PDB entry 4QJ3 | X-ray diffraction, 3.00 A resolution | chains A and B

[Chain A]
Protein: Guanine nucleotide-binding protein G(q) subunit alpha
From: Mus musculus
UniProt: P21279 (GNAQ_MOUSE); numbering as in UniProt (aligned over 7-359)
Sequence (379 residues; row label = number of the first residue in the row; numbers below 1 keep their minus sign (Met-19 is residue -19)):
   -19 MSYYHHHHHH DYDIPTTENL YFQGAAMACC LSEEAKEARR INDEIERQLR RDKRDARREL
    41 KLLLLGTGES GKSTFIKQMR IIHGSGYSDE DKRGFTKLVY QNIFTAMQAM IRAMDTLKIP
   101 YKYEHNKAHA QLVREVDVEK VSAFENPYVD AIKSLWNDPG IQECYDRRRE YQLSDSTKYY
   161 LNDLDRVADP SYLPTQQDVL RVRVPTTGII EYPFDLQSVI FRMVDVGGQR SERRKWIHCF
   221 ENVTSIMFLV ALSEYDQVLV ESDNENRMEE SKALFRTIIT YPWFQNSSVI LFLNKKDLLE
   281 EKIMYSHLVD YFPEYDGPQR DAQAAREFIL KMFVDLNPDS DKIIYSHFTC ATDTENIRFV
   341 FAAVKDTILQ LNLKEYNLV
Unresolved in the structure: -19 to 36, 353-359
Construct notes: expression tag (-19 to 6)
UniProt features mapped onto this chain:
  - region: Lys41 to Thr54 (G1 motif), Asp178 to Thr186 (G2 motif), Phe201 to Arg210 (G3 motif), Ile270 to Asp277 (G4 motif), Thr329 to Thr334 (G5 motif)
  - binding site (GTP): Ser50, Gly51, Lys52, Ser53, Thr54, Ser156, Leu180, Arg181, Arg183, Asn274, Lys275, Asp277, Ala331
  - binding site (Mg(2+)): Ser53, Thr186
  - modified residue: Gln209 (5-glutamyl histamine)
  - lipidation (S-palmitoyl cysteine): Cys9, Cys10
  - mutagenesis: Cys9 (C9S: Abolishes palmitoylation), Cys10 (C10S: Abolishes palmitoylation), His218 (H218A: Reduced ability to activate phospholipase PLCB3)
Ion coordination: Mg2+: Ser53, Thr186 (together with GDP)
Small-molecule neighbours:
  - tetrafluoroaluminate (ALF): Thr47, Gly48, Glu49, Lys52, Ser53, Arg183, Val184, Pro185, Thr186, Val206, Gly207, Gly208, Gln209
  - GDP (guanosine-5'-diphosphate): Thr47, Gly48, Glu49, Ser50, Gly51, Lys52, Ser53, Thr54, Ser154, Ser156, Leu180, Arg181, Val182, Arg183, Val184, Thr186, Asn274, Lys275, Asp277, Leu278, Thr329, Cys330, Ala331, Thr332

[Chain B]
Protein: 1-phosphatidylinositol 4,5-bisphosphate phosphodiesterase beta-3
From: Homo sapiens
Notes: EC 3.1.4.11
UniProt: Q01970 (PLCB3_HUMAN); numbering as in UniProt; present here: 10-470, 570-891
Sequence (793 residues; row label = number of the first residue in the row; note: 99 numbers in that range are skipped by the numbering (no residue carries them; nothing is unmodelled there); numbering starts at 0):
     0 MAHHHHHHGT ALQLEPPTVV ETLRRGSKFI KWDEETSSRN LVTLRVDPNG FFLYWTGPNM
    60 EVDTLDISSI RDTRTGRYAR LPKDPKIREV LGFGGPDARL EEKLMTVVSG PDPVNTVFLN
   120 FMAVQDDTAK VWSEELFKLA MNILAQNASR NTFLRKAYTK LKLQVNQDGR IPVKNILKMF
   180 SADKKRVETA LESCGLKFNR SESIRPDEFS LEIFERFLNK LCLRPDIDKI LLEIGAKGKP
   240 YLTLEQLMDF INQKQRDPRL NEVLYPPLRP SQARLLIEKY EPNQQFLERD QMSMEGFSRY
   300 LGGEENGILP LEALDLSTDM TQPLSAYFIN SSHNTYLTAG QLAGTSSVEM YRQALLWGCR
   360 CVELDVWKGR PPEEEPFITH GFTMTTEVPL RDVLEAIAET AFKTSPYPVI LSFENHVDSA
   420 KQQAKMAEYC RSIFGDALLI EPLDKYPLAP GVPLPSPQDL MGRILVKNKK R
   570 PKKPTTDEGT ASSEVNATEE MSTLVNYIEP VKFKSFEAAR KRNKCFEMSS FVETKAMEQL
   630 TKSPMEFVEY NKQQLSRIYP KGTRVDSSNY MPQLFWNVGC QLVALNFQTL DVAMQLNAGV
   690 FEYNGRSGYL LKPEFMRRPD KSFDPFTEVI VDGIVANALR VKVISGQFLS DRKVGIYVEV
   750 DMFGLPVDTR RKYRTRTSQG NSFNPVWDEE PFDFPKVVLP TLASLRIAAF EEGGKFVGHR
   810 ILPVSAIRSG YHYVCLRNEA NQPLCLPALL IYTEASDYIP DDHQDYAEAL INPIKHVSLM
   870 DQRARQLAAL IGESEAQAGQ ET
Unresolved in the structure: 0-11, 92-95, 570-581, 883-891
Construct notes: expression tag (0-9)
UniProt features mapped onto this chain:
  - active site: His332, His379
  - mutagenesis: Arg258 (R258Q: Reduced ability to promote the GTPase activity of G(q)/G(11) G alpha proteins), Asn260 (N260A: Reduced ability to promote the GTPase activity of G(q)/G(11) G alpha proteins), Tyr855 (Y855A: Abolished ability to transduce G(q)/G(11) G alpha signaling), Leu859 (L859A: Abolished ability to transduce G(q)/G(11) G alpha signaling without affecting the phospholipase activity), Asn861 (N861A: Abolished ability to transduce G(q)/G(11) G alpha signaling), Pro862 (P862A: Abolished ability to transduce G(q)/G(11) G alpha signaling), Ile863 (I863A: Abolished ability to transduce G(q)/G(11) G alpha signaling)
  - natural variant: Ala878 (A878S: In SMDCD)
Ion coordination: Ca2+: Asn333, Glu362, Asp364, Glu413
From the paper describing this entry:
  - conformationally variable residues (order/disorder transition): Thr575 to Val584

[Interface between chain A and chain B]
Contacting residue pairs (67):
  Lys41(A) - Asp721(B)  salt bridge
  Pro185(A) - Val262(B)  hydrophobic
  Pro185(A) - Leu263(B)  hydrophobic
  Thr186(A) - Asn260(B)  hydrogen bond (backbone-side chain)
  Thr187(A) - Leu263(B)
  Ile189(A) - Gly722(B)
  Ile189(A) - Val724(B)  hydrophobic
  Glu191(A) - Arg707(B)  hydrogen bond (backbone-side chain)
  Glu191(A) - Lys710(B)  salt bridge
  Glu191(A) - Gly722(B)
  Pro193(A) - Arg707(B)
  Pro193(A) - Asp709(B)
  Arg202(A) - Arg707(B)
  Arg202(A) - Asp709(B)  salt bridge
  Arg202(A) - Lys710(B)
  Gln209(A) - Asn260(B)  hydrogen bond
  Gln209(A) - Glu261(B)
  Gln209(A) - Val262(B)
  Arg210(A) - Glu261(B)
  Arg210(A) - Ile860(B)
  Arg210(A) - Asn861(B)
  Ser211(A) - Pro257(B)
  Ser211(A) - Leu259(B)  hydrogen bond (side chain-backbone)
  Ser211(A) - Asn260(B)
  Ser211(A) - Glu261(B)  hydrogen bond
  Glu212(A) - Asn260(B)  hydrogen bond
  Arg213(A) - Leu859(B)  hydrogen bond (side chain-backbone)
  Arg213(A) - Ile860(B)
  Arg213(A) - Pro862(B)
  Arg214(A) - Asp846(B)
  Arg214(A) - Ile848(B)
  Arg214(A) - Ile860(B)
  Lys215(A) - Arg258(B)  hydrogen bond (side chain-backbone)
  Lys215(A) - Val724(B)
  Lys215(A) - Asp846(B)  salt bridge
  Ile217(A) - His852(B)
  Ile217(A) - Ala856(B)  hydrophobic
  His218(A) - Ile719(B)
  His218(A) - Asp721(B)
  His218(A) - Gly722(B)  hydrogen bond (backbone-backbone)
  His218(A) - Ile723(B)  hydrogen bond (side chain-backbone)
  His218(A) - Val724(B)
  His218(A) - Ala725(B)
  His218(A) - Tyr847(B)  hydrogen bond (side chain-backbone)
  Cys219(A) - Asp721(B)
  Phe220(A) - Asp721(B)
  Glu221(A) - Asp721(B)  hydrogen bond (backbone-side chain)
  Glu241(A) - Glu261(B)
  Glu245(A) - Ile863(B)
  Glu249(A) - Ile863(B)
  Glu250(A) - Pro862(B)
  Glu250(A) - Ile863(B)
  Ala253(A) - Pro862(B)
  Ala253(A) - Ile863(B)
  Ala253(A) - Val866(B)
  Leu254(A) - Leu859(B)
  Leu254(A) - Pro862(B)
  Thr257(A) - Ala858(B)
  Thr257(A) - His865(B)
  Thr257(A) - Val866(B)
  Ile258(A) - Leu859(B)  hydrophobic
  Tyr261(A) - Tyr855(B)  hydrogen bond (side chain-backbone)
  Tyr261(A) - Ala858(B)
  Tyr261(A) - Leu859(B)
  Pro262(A) - Tyr855(B)
  Trp263(A) - His852(B)
  Trp263(A) - Tyr855(B)  hydrophobic
Also at the interface, not in a pair above, chain A (36 interface residues in all): Trp216, Val240, Asn246, Lys252, Arg256
Also at the interface, not in a pair above, chain B (33 interface residues in all): Glu703, Phe704, Asp870

[Summary]
Chain A and chain B form an interface of 36 and 33 residues respectively; the contacts include 13 hydrogen
bonds and 4 salt bridges. Among the polar pairs are Lys41(A)-Asp721(B), Glu191(A)-Lys710(B) and
Arg202(A)-Asp709(B). Chain A binds GDP and tetrafluoroaluminate. The paper reports conformational variability
at Thr575(B).
Chain A is Guanine nucleotide-binding protein G(q) subunit alpha (Mus musculus) and chain B is
1-phosphatidylinositol 4,5-bisphosphate phosphodiesterase beta-3 (Homo sapiens); the structure, Structure of a
fragment of human phospholipase C-beta3 delta472-559, in complex with Galphaq, was determined by X-ray
diffraction (same publication as 4QJ4 and 4QJ5).
